Entry 8RUG (X-ray diffraction, 1.70 A resolution); this record covers chains A and B.

# Chain A (and B)
Name: L-asparaginase II protein
Organism: Rhizobium etli
Notes: chain B of this document is another copy of the same molecule, construct and numbering; everything in this record applies to it too
Reference sequence: Q2K0Z2 (Q2K0Z2_RHIEC); residue numbers follow UniProt; this construct covers 1-367
Chain sequence (373 residues; numbered -5 to 367; the number before each row is that of its first residue; numbers below 1 keep their minus sign (Gly-5 is residue -5)):
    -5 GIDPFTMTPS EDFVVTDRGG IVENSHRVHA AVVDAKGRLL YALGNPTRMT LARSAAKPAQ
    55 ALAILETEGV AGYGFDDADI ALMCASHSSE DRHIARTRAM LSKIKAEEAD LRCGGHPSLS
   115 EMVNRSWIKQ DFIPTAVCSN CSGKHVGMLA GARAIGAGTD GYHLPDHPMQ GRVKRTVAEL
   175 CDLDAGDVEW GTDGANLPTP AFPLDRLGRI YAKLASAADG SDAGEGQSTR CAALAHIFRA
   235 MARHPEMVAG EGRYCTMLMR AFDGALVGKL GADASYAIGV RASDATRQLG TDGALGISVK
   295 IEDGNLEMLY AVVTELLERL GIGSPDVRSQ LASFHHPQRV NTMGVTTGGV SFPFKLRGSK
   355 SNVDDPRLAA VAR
Not modelled in the structure: -5 to -4, 354-356 (chain B: -5 to 1, 353-367)
Construct notes: expression tag (-5 to 0); engineered mutation Ala189 (Cys in Q2K0Z2)
From the paper describing this entry:
  - mutagenesis - C189A: abolished catalytic activity
  - mutagenesis - C189A: abolished binding to zinc
  - contacts within the chain: Ser48-Ser80, Ser48-Leu264 (backbone contact), Lys51-Cys135, Ser133-Cys135, Asp187-Ala189 (backbone contact), Asp187-Asn190 (backbone contact), Asp187-Leu191 (backbone contact)
  - conformationally variable residues (side-chain flip): Asp187
  - binding site for sulfate ion: Arg47, Ser48, Gly188
  - mutagenesis - Y156A, C249A: abolished expression
  - catalytic residues: Ser48 (proposed by the authors, not directly observed)

# Interface between chain A and chain B
Contacting residue pairs - 84 pairs, chain A then chain B:
  Arg12(A) with Leu45(B); Arg47(B); Thr186(B), hydrogen bond (side chain-backbone); Asp187(B)
  Ile15(A) with Leu45(B), hydrophobic; Glu183(B); Trp184(B); Gly185(B); Ala195(B), hydrophobic
  Val16(A) with Leu45(B)
  Glu17(A) with Arg42(B), hydrogen bond (backbone-side chain); Leu45(B); Arg47(B), salt bridge; Asp267(B); Lys294(B), hydrogen bond (backbone-side chain)
  Asn18(A) with Asp267(B), hydrogen bond; Lys294(B), hydrogen bond; Glu296(B); Asp297(B); Gly298(B)
  Ser19(A) with Glu296(B), hydrogen bond; Asp297(B)
  His20(A) with Asp297(B)
  Arg42(A) with Glu17(B), hydrogen bond (side chain-backbone)
  Leu45(A) with Arg12(B); Ile15(B), hydrophobic; Val16(B); Glu17(B)
  Arg47(A) with Arg12(B); Glu17(B), salt bridge
  Arg106(A) with Met337(B)
  Cys107(A) with Met337(B)
  Gly108(A) with Thr336(B), hydrogen bond (backbone-side chain); Met337(B)
  Gly109(A) with Thr336(B)
  His110(A) with Thr336(B)
  Arg119(A) with Ile122(B)
  Ile122(A) with Arg119(B); Ile122(B), hydrophobic; Lys123(B)
  Lys123(A) with Ile122(B); Asp125(B), salt bridge
  Asp125(A) with Lys123(B), salt bridge
  Glu183(A) with Ile15(B)
  Trp184(A) with Ile15(B)
  Gly185(A) with Ile15(B)
  Thr186(A) with Arg12(B), hydrogen bond (backbone-side chain); Asn335(B); Thr341(B)
  Asp187(A) with Arg12(B); Asn335(B), hydrogen bond (backbone-side chain)
  Gly188(A) with Asn335(B); Thr336(B), hydrogen bond (backbone-side chain)
  Asn190(A) with Asn335(B), hydrogen bond; Met337(B); Val339(B)
  Thr193(A) with Arg12(B)
  Ala195(A) with Ile15(B), hydrophobic
  Asp267(A) with Glu17(B); Asn18(B), hydrogen bond
  Lys294(A) with Glu17(B), hydrogen bond (side chain-backbone); Asn18(B), hydrogen bond
  Glu296(A) with Asn18(B); Ser19(B), hydrogen bond
  Asp297(A) with Asn18(B); Ser19(B); His20(B); Asp297(B)
  Gly298(A) with Asn18(B)
  Asn335(A) with Thr186(B); Asp187(B), hydrogen bond (side chain-backbone); Gly188(B); Asn190(B), hydrogen bond
  Thr336(A) with Gly108(B), hydrogen bond (side chain-backbone); Gly109(B); His110(B); Gly188(B), hydrogen bond (side chain-backbone); Ala189(B)
  Met337(A) with Arg106(B); Cys107(B); Gly108(B); Asn190(B)
  Val339(A) with Asn190(B)
  Thr341(A) with Thr186(B)
Other interface residues (no listed pair), chain A (40 interface residues in all): Ala189, Ala266
Other interface residues (no listed pair), chain B (40 interface residues in all): Thr193, Ala266

# In short
The chain A/chain B interface involves 40 residues from each chain, with 20 hydrogen bonds and 4 salt bridges.
Polar contacts include Glu17(A)-Arg47(B), Lys123(A)-Asp125(B) and Arg12(A)-Thr186(B). The paper reports the
catalytic residue Ser48(A); Y156A and C249A of chain A abolish expression.
Chain A and chain B are both L-asparaginase II protein (Rhizobium etli); the structure, Crystal structure of
Rhizobium etli L-asparaginase ReAV C189A mutant, was determined by X-ray diffraction together with 8RUA, 8RUD,
8RUE and 8RUF from the same study.
